5Z93 - chains A and B; structure by X-ray diffraction, 1.95 A resolution.

== Chain A ==
Name: NAD-dependent protein deacetylase sirtuin-3, mitochondrial
Organism: Homo sapiens
Notes: EC 3.5.1.-
UniProtKB: Q9NTG7 (SIR3_HUMAN); numbering as in UniProt (aligned over 117-399)
Chain sequence (283 residues; numbered 117 to 399; the number before each row is that of its first residue):
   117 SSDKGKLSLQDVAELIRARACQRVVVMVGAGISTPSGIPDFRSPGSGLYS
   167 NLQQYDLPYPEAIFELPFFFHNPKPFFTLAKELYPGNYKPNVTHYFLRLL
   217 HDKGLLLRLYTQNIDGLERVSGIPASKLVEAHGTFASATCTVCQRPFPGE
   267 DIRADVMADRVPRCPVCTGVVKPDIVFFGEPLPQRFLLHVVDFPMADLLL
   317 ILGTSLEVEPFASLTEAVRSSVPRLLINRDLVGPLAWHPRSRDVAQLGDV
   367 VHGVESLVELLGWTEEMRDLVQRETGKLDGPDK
Unresolved in the structure: 117-121, 396-399
Metal / ion sites: Zn2+: C256, C259, C280, C283

== Chain B ==
Name: Gene for histone H3 (germline gene)
UniProtKB: V9H1G0 (V9H1G0_HUMAN); residues 6-15 here correspond to UniProt positions 7-16 (UniProt number = residue number + 1)
Chain sequence (10 residues; numbered 6 to 15; the number before each row is that of its first residue):
     6 TARKSTGGKA
Unresolved in the structure: 6, 14-15
Modified / non-standard residues: K9 (N~6~-[(3S)-3-hydroxybutanoyl]-L-lysine; KHB)

== How chain A and chain B interact ==
Residue-residue contacts - 28 pairs, chain A then chain B:
  R158(A) - T11(B)
  E177(A) - T11(B)
  F180(A) - K9(B)
  Q228(A) - K9(B)
  I230(A) - K9(B)
  H248(A) - K9(B)
  V292(A) - K9(B)
  F293(A) - K9(B)
  F294(A) - K9(B)
  F294(A) - T11(B)
  G295(A) - R8(B)  hydrogen bond (backbone-side chain)
  G295(A) - K9(B)  hydrogen bond (backbone-backbone)
  E296(A) - R8(B)
  E296(A) - K9(B)  hydrogen bond (backbone-backbone)
  P297(A) - A7(B)
  P297(A) - R8(B)
  L298(A) - A7(B)  hydrogen bond (backbone-backbone)
  L298(A) - R8(B)
  L298(A) - K9(B)
  E323(A) - T11(B)  hydrogen bond (backbone-side chain)
  E323(A) - G12(B)
  V324(A) - K9(B)
  V324(A) - S10(B)
  E325(A) - R8(B)
  E325(A) - K9(B)
  E325(A) - S10(B)  hydrogen bond (backbone-backbone)
  P326(A) - A7(B)  hydrophobic
  P326(A) - R8(B)
Interface residues without a listed pair, chain A (18 interface residues in all): F157

== Summary ==
18 residues of chain A face 6 of chain B across their interface; the contacts include 6 hydrogen bonds. Among
the polar pairs are G295(A)-R8(B), E323(A)-T11(B) and G295(A)-K9(B). C256(A), C259(A), C280(A) and C283(A)
coordinate Zn2+.
Chain A is NAD-dependent protein deacetylase sirtuin-3, mitochondrial (Homo sapiens) and chain B is Gene for
histone H3 (germline gene); the structure, Crystal Structure of SIRT3 in complex with H3K9bhb peptide, was
determined by X-ray diffraction.
